PDB entry 8G6E | electron microscopy, 2.18 A resolution | chains T and U of the 28 polymer chains in the assembly

[Chain T]
Protein: Proteasome subunit alpha type-1
From: Plasmodium falciparum NF54
UniProtKB: W7K5W7 (W7K5W7_PLAFO); numbering as in UniProt (aligned over 1-253)
Amino-acid sequence (253 residues; row label = number of the first residue in the row):
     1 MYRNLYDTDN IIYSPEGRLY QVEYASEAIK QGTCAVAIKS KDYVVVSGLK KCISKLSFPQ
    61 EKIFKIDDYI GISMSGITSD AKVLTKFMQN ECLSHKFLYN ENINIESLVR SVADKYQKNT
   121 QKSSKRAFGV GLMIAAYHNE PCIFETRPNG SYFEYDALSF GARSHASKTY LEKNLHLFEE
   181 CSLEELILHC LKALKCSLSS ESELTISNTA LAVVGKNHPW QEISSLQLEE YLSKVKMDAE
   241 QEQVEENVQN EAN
Disordered / not traced: 1-2, 242-253

[Chain U]
Protein: Proteasome subunit alpha type-3
From: Plasmodium falciparum NF54
UniProtKB: W7K040 (W7K040_PLAFO); residue numbers follow UniProt; this construct covers 1-252
Amino-acid sequence (252 residues; each row starts with the number of its first residue):
     1 MAGLSAGYDL SVSTFSPDGR LYQVEYIYKS INNNNTALCL ECKDGIICCC INSNMDKNKM
    61 IKKNSYNRIY HVNNNIIITY SGFDGDARNI IDRARSEANT YYYNFHTNIP LHILVNRISL
   121 YIHAYTLYWH MRPFAASIII SSFNEKDKGD IYCIEPNGAC YKYSGIVIGK NKEMFKTEIE
   181 KKDYKDINVR DAIEDIYKFI LTSDDHMNKN NLQNLVNFSW ICKESSYEFQ NIHEEILTPA
   241 LNKAVEYIEK LN
Disordered / not traced: 1-4, 252

[Chain T / chain U interface]
Residue-residue contacts (60):
  Leu5(T) with Leu10(U)
  Tyr6(T) with Asp9(U), hydrogen bond; Leu10(U), hydrophobic
  Ile11(T) with Trp129(U); His130(U); Arg132(U)
  Ile12(T) with Leu10(U); Gln23(U)
  Tyr13(T) with Gln23(U), hydrogen bond (backbone-side chain); Tyr26(U); Ile27(U), hydrophobic; Phe83(U), hydrophobic; Arg132(U), hydrogen bond; Pro133(U), hydrogen bond (side chain-backbone); Ala135(U)
  Ser14(T) with Tyr26(U)
  Pro15(T) with Tyr26(U), hydrophobic; Lys29(U), hydrogen bond (backbone-side chain)
  Gly17(T) with Tyr26(U); Ser30(U)
  Leu19(T) with Phe83(U), hydrophobic; Arg132(U)
  Ala113(T) with Arg88(U), hydrogen bond (backbone-side chain)
  Asp114(T) with Arg88(U), salt bridge; Asp92(U)
  Gln117(T) with Gly85(U); Asp86(U), hydrogen bond; Asn89(U); Arg132(U)
  Lys118(T) with Asn89(U)
  Thr120(T) with Arg132(U), hydrogen bond (backbone-side chain)
  Gln121(T) with Asp86(U); Tyr125(U); His130(U); Met131(U); Arg132(U), hydrogen bond (backbone-backbone); Phe134(U)
  Lys122(T) with His130(U); Met131(U)
  Ser123(T) with His130(U), hydrogen bond (backbone-backbone)
  Glu140(T) with Lys62(U), salt bridge
  Gly150(T) with Gly85(U); Arg88(U), hydrogen bond (backbone-side chain)
  Ser151(T) with Asp84(U)
  Tyr152(T) with Arg88(U)
  Phe153(T) with Met55(U), hydrophobic; Ile61(U), hydrophobic; Tyr66(U), hydrophobic
  Glu154(T) with Ile61(U); Lys62(U), salt bridge; Ser65(U)
  Tyr155(T) with Asn58(U); Met60(U); Ile61(U); Lys62(U)
  Asp156(T) with Met60(U), hydrogen bond (backbone-backbone); Lys62(U)
  Ala157(T) with Met60(U)
  Lys168(T) with Met60(U)
  Glu172(T) with Met60(U)
Interface residues without a listed pair, chain T (34 interface residues in all): Asn10, Glu16, Lys39, Arg110, Leu171, Leu175
Interface residues without a listed pair, chain U (32 interface residues in all): Asn33, Lys59, Lys63

[Summary]
Chain T and chain U form an interface of 34 and 32 residues respectively; the contacts include 12 hydrogen
bonds and 3 salt bridges. Among the polar pairs are Asp114(T)-Arg88(U), Glu140(T)-Lys62(U) and
Glu154(T)-Lys62(U).
Chain T is Proteasome subunit alpha type-1 and chain U is Proteasome subunit alpha type-3, both from
Plasmodium falciparum NF54; the structure, Structure of the Plasmodium falciparum 20S proteasome complexed
with inhibitor TDI-8304, was determined by electron microscopy together with 8G6F from the same study.
